Entry 3CMA (X-ray diffraction, 2.80 A resolution); this record covers chains B and 0 of the 33 polymer chains in the assembly.

== Chain B ==
Protein: 50S ribosomal protein L3P
Organism: Haloarcula marismortui
UniProt: P20279 (RL3_HALMA); residues 0-337 here correspond to UniProt positions 1-338 (UniProt number = residue number + 1)
Sequence (338 residues; numbered 0 to 337; the number before each row is that of its first residue; numbering starts at 0):
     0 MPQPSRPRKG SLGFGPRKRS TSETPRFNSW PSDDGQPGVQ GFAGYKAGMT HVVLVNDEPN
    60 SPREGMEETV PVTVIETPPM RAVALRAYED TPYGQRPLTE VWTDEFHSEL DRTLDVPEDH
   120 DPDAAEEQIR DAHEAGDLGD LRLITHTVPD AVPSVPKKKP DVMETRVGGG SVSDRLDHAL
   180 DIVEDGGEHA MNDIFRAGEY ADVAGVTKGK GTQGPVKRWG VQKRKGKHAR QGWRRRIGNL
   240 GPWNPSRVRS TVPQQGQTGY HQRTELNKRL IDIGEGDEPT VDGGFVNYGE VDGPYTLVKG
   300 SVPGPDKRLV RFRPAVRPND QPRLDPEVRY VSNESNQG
Not modelled in the structure: 0
Ion coordination: Na+ near Gln230 (its only coordinating residue here)

== Chain 0 ==
Molecule: 23S ribosomal RNA
Organism: Haloarcula marismortui
Sequence (2923 nucleotides; row label = number of the first residue in the row):
     1 GUUGGCUACU AUGCCAGCUG GUGGAUUGCU CGGCUCAGGC GCUGAUGAAG GACGUGCCAA
    61 GCUGCGAUAA GCUGUGGGGA GCCGCACGGA GGCGAAGAAC CACAGAUUUC CGAAUGAGAA
   121 UCUCUCUAAC AAUUGCUUCG CGCAAUGAGG AACCCCGAGA ACUGAAACAU CUCAGUAUCG
   181 GGAGGAACAG AAAACGCAAC GUGAUGUCGU UAGUAACCGC GAGUGAACGC GAUACAGCCC
   241 AAACCGAAGC CCUCACGGGC AAUGUGGUGU CAGGGCUACC UCUCAUCAGC CGACCGUCUU
   301 CACGAAGUCU CUUGGAAUAG AGCGUGAUAC AGGGUGACAA CCCCGUACUG AAGACCAGUA
   361 CGCUGUGCGG UAGUGCCAGA GUAGCGGGGG UUGGAUAUCC CUCGCGAAUA ACGCAGGCAU
   421 CGACUGCGAA GGCUAAACAC AACCUGAGAC CGAUAGUGAA CAAGUAGUGU GAACGAACGC
   481 UGCAAAGUAC CCUCAGAAGG GAGGCGAAAU AGAGCAUGAA AUCAGUUGGC GAUCGAGCGA
   541 CAGGGCAUAC AAGGUCCCUU GACGAAUGAC CGAGACGCGA GUCUCCAGUA AGACUCACGG
   601 GAAGCCGAUG UUCUGUCGUA CGUUUUGAAA AACGAGCCAG GGAGUGUGUC UGUAUGGCAA
   661 GUCUAACCGG AGUAUCCGGG GAGGCACAGG GAAACCGACA UGGCCGCAGG GCUUUGCCCG
   721 AGGGCCGCCG UCUUCAAGGG CGGGGAGCCA UGUGGACACG ACCCGAAUCC GGACGAUCUA
   781 CGCAUGGACA AGAUGAAGCG UGCCGAAAGG CACGUGGAAG UCUGUUAGAG UUGGUGUCCU
   841 ACAAUACCCU CUCGUGAUCU AUGUGUAGGG GUGAAAGGCC CAUCGAGUCC GGCAACAGCU
   901 GGUUCCAAUC GAAACAUGUC GAAGCAUGAC CUCCGCCGAG GUAGUCUGUG AGGUAGAGCG
   961 ACCGAUUGGU GUGUCCGCCU CCGAGAGGAG UCGGCACACC UGUCAAACUC CAAACUUACA
  1021 GACGCUGUUU GACGCGGGGA UUCCGGUGCG CGGGGUAAGC CUGUGUACCA GGAGGGGAAC
  1081 AACCCAGAGA UAGGUUAAGG UCCCCAAGUG UGGAUUAAGU GUAAUCCUCU GAAGGUGGUC
  1141 UCGAGCCCUA GACAGCCGGG AGGUGAGCUU AGAAGCAGCU ACCCUCUAAG AAAAGCGUAA
  1201 CAGCUUACCG GCCGAGGUUU GAGGCGCCCA AAAUGAUCGG GACUCAAAUC CACCACCGAG
  1261 ACCUGUCCGU ACCACUCAUA CUGGUAAUCG AGUAGAUUGG CGCUCUAAUU GGAUGGAAGC
  1321 AGGGGCGAGA GCUCCUGUGG ACCGAUUAGU GACGAAAAUC CUGGCCAUAG UAGCAGCGAU
  1381 AGUCGGGUGA GAACCCCGAC GGCCUAAUGG AUAAGGGUUC CUCAGCACUG CUGAUCAGCU
  1441 GAGGGUUAGC CGGUCCUAAG UCUCACCGCA ACUCGACUGA GACGAAAUGG GAAACAGGUU
  1501 AAUAUUCCUG UGCCAUCAUG CAGUGAAAGU UGACGCCCUG GGGUCGAUCA CGCCGGGCAU
  1561 UCGCCCGGUC GAACCGUCCA ACUCCGUGGA AGCCGUAAUG GCAGGAAGCG GACGAACGGC
  1621 GGCAUAGGGA AACGUGAUUC AACCUGGGGC CCAUGAAAAG ACGAGCAUGA UGUCCGUACC
  1681 GAGAACCGAC ACAGGUGUCC AUGGCGGCGA AAGCCAAGGC CUGUCGGGAG CAACCAACGU
  1741 UAGGGAAUUC GGCAAGUUAG UCCCGUACCU UCGGAAGAAG GGAUGCCUGC UCCGGAACGG
  1801 AGCAGGUCGC AGUGACUCGG AAGCUCGGAC UGUCUAGUAA CAACAUAGGU GACCGCAAAU
  1861 CCGCAAGGAC UCGUACGGUC ACUGAAUCCU GCCCAGUGCA GGUAUCUGAA CACCUCGUAC
  1921 AAGAGGACGA AGGACCUGUC AACGGCGGGG GUAACUAUGA CCCUCUUAAG GUAGCGUAGU
  1981 ACCUUGCCGC AUCAGUAGCG GCUUGCAUGA AUGGAUUAAC CAGAGCUUCA CUGUCCCAAC
  2041 GUUGGGCCCG GUGAACUGUA CAUUCCAGUG CGGAGUCUGG AGACACCCAG GGGGAAGCGA
  2101 AGACCCUAUG GAGCUUUACU GCAGGCUGUC GCUGAGACGU GGUCGCCGAU GUGCAGCAUA
  2161 GGUAGGAGUC GUUACAGAGG UACCCGCGCU AGCGGGCCAC CCAGACAACA GUGAAAUACU
  2221 ACCCGUCGGU GACUGCGACU CUCACUCCGG GAGGAGGACA CCGAUAGCCG GGCAGUUUGA
  2281 CUGGGGCGGU ACGCGCUCGA AAAGAUAUCG AGCGCGCCCU AUGGUCAUCU CAGCCGGGAC
  2341 AGAGACCCGG CGAAGAGUGC AAGAGCAAAA GAUGACUUGA CAGUGUUCUU CCCAACGAGG
  2401 AACGCUGACG CGAAAGCGUG GUCUAGCGAA CCAAUUAGCC UGCUUGAUGC GGGCAAUUGA
  2461 UGACAGAAAA GCUACCCUAG GGAUAACAGA GUCGUCACUC GCAAGAGCAC AUAUCGACCG
  2521 AGUGGCUUGC UACCUCGAUG UCGGUUCCCU CCAUCCUGCC CGUGCAGAAG CGGGCAAGGG
  2581 UGAGGUUGUU CGCCUAUUAA AGGAGGUCGU GAGCUGGGUU UAGACCGUCG UGAGACAGGU
  2641 CGGCUGCUAU CUACUGGGUG UGUAAUGGUG UCUGACAAGA ACGACCGUAU AGUACGAGAG
  2701 GAACUACGGU UGGUGGCCAC UGGUGUACCG GUUGUUCGAG AGAGCACGUG CCGGGUAGCC
  2761 ACGCCACACG GGGUAAGAGC UGAACGCAUC UAAGCUCGAA ACCCACUUGG AAAAGAGACA
  2821 CCGCCGAGGU CCCGCGUACA AGACGCGGUC GAUAGACUCG GGGUGUGCGC GUCGAGGUAA
  2881 CGAGACGUUA AGCCCACGAG CACUAACAGA CCAAAGCCAU CAU
Not modelled in the structure: 1-9, 126-127, 715, 971-998, 1560, 1952-1963, 2137-2236, 2339-2343, 2665-2666, 2915-2923
Modified positions: 1MA (6-hydro-1-methyladenosine-5'-monophosphate) at position 628, OMU (o2'-methyluridine 5'-monophosphate) at position 2587, OMG (o2'-methylguanosine-5'-monophosphate) at position 2588, UR3 (3-methyluridine-5'-monophoshate) at position 2619, PSU (pseudouridine-5'-monophosphate) at position 2621
Ion coordination: Mg2+ site 1 near G28 (its only coordinating residue here); Na+ site 1 near C40 (its only coordinating residue here); Na+ site 2: G56, A59, G61; Sr2+ site 1 near C85 (its only coordinating residue here); Na+ site 3 near U108 (its only coordinating residue here); Na+ site 4 near C141 (its only coordinating residue here); Na+ site 5 near U146 (its only coordinating residue here); Mg2+ site 2: C162, U2276; Mg2+ site 3: A165, A167, C168; Na+ site 6: A165, A166; Mg2+ site 4 near A166 (its only coordinating residue here); Na+ site 7: C168, G2110; 37 more Na+ sites not listed; 16 more Mg2+ sites not listed; 23 more Sr2+ sites not listed
Small-molecule neighbours: 6-aminohexanoic acid / phenylalanine: G2102, A2103, C2104, A2486, G2540, U2620, PSU_2621
What the authors report for this chain:
  - binding site for the 3-nt RNA strand: C2104, G2284, G2285, A2486, A2637
  - binding site for the 3-nt RNA strand: U2541, OMG_2588, U2589, U2590, G2618, U2620
  - conformationally variable residues (loop rearrangement): G2618 to U2620, A2637
  - binding site for phenylalanine: A2486
  - contacts within the chain: U2541-G2618

== Interface between chain B and chain 0 ==
Residue-residue contacts (337; chain B residue first):
  Pro1(B) with C2591(0), phosphate contact
  Gln2(B) with U2545(0), hydrogen bond to the phosphate; U2546(0), base contact
  Pro3(B) with G2582(0), phosphate contact; A2583(0), phosphate contact
  Ser4(B) with U2581(0), phosphate contact; G2582(0), hydrogen bond to the phosphate
  Arg5(B) with C2547(0), salt bridge to the phosphate; C2548(0), salt bridge to the phosphate; U2581(0), hydrogen bond to the phosphate
  Pro6(B) with G2580(0), phosphate contact; U2581(0), phosphate contact; A2680(0), base contact; G2713(0), sugar contact
  Arg7(B) with C2548(0), hydrogen bond to the phosphate; C2549(0), salt bridge to the phosphate; U2714(0), phosphate contact
  Lys8(B) with C2547(0), phosphate contact; C2548(0), hydrogen bond to the phosphate
  Gly9(B) with A2681(0), base contact; U2714(0), hydrogen bond to the phosphate; G2715(0), phosphate contact
  Ser10(B) with A2681(0), hydrogen bond to the base; U2714(0), hydrogen bond to the phosphate; G2715(0), hydrogen bond to the phosphate
  Leu11(B) with A2678(0), hydrogen bond to the sugar; G2679(0), sugar contact
  Gly12(B) with A2678(0), base contact; G2679(0), sugar contact; U2807(0), base contact; U2808(0), sugar contact
  Phe13(B) with U2714(0), sugar contact; G2715(0), sugar contact; U2807(0), sugar contact; U2808(0), sugar contact
  Gly14(B) with U2808(0), hydrogen bond to the sugar; G2809(0), sugar contact
  Pro15(B) with G2656(0), phosphate contact; G2809(0), sugar contact
  Arg16(B) with G2656(0), hydrogen bond to the phosphate; G2715(0), salt bridge to the phosphate
  Lys17(B) with G2656(0), phosphate contact; G2657(0), phosphate contact; G2809(0), phosphate contact; G2810(0), salt bridge to the phosphate
  Arg18(B) with G2657(0), hydrogen bond to the phosphate; G2658(0), salt bridge to the phosphate; C2839(0), hydrogen bond to the phosphate; G2842(0), hydrogen bond to the base; A2843(0), hydrogen bond to the base
  Thr20(B) with G2810(0), hydrogen bond to the phosphate
  Glu22(B) with U2837(0), base contact
  Arg25(B) with U2671(0), salt bridge to the phosphate; C2672(0), salt bridge to the phosphate
  Asn27(B) with U2807(0), hydrogen bond to the phosphate; U2808(0), hydrogen bond to the phosphate
  Ser28(B) with C2806(0), hydrogen bond to the phosphate; U2807(0), phosphate contact
  Lys45(B) with C2717(0), hydrogen bond to the phosphate; C2718(0), salt bridge to the phosphate
  Met48(B) with C2717(0), sugar contact; C2718(0), sugar contact; A2719(0), sugar contact
  Thr49(B) with A2719(0), hydrogen bond to the sugar
  His50(B) with A2719(0), hydrogen bond to the sugar
  Glu57(B) with G2708(0), phosphate contact
  Asn59(B) with C2707(0), phosphate contact; G2708(0), sugar contact
  Pro70(B) with A2719(0), base contact; C2764(0), sugar contact
  Arg85(B) with G2670(0), base contact; U2671(0), hydrogen bond to the sugar; C2672(0), sugar contact; C2819(0), hydrogen bond to the base
  Tyr87(B) with C2672(0), hydrogen bond to the sugar; U2673(0), sugar contact
  Tyr92(B) with G2674(0), sugar contact; G2815(0), hydrogen bond to the base
  Gly93(B) with G2674(0), phosphate contact
  Gln94(B) with U2673(0), hydrogen bond to the sugar; G2674(0), hydrogen bond to the phosphate
  Arg95(B) with G2817(0), hydrogen bond to the sugar; A2818(0), sugar contact
  Pro96(B) with C2672(0), sugar contact; A2818(0), hydrogen bond to the sugar; C2819(0), sugar contact
  Leu97(B) with C2819(0), phosphate contact
  Thr98(B) with C2819(0), sugar contact; A2820(0), phosphate contact
  Glu99(B) with C2819(0), hydrogen bond to the sugar; A2820(0), sugar contact
  Trp101(B) with A2820(0), sugar contact
  Arg111(B) with G2847(0), salt bridge to the phosphate; G2848(0), salt bridge to the phosphate
  Thr112(B) with U2669(0), hydrogen bond to the sugar; G2670(0), sugar contact
  Leu113(B) with U2669(0), sugar contact; G2670(0), sugar contact
  Asp114(B) with G2668(0), hydrogen bond to the base; U2669(0), sugar contact; C2821(0), hydrogen bond to the sugar; C2822(0), sugar contact; A2827(0), sugar contact; G2828(0), phosphate contact
  Val115(B) with C2821(0), hydrogen bond to the sugar; C2822(0), sugar contact
  Pro116(B) with C2821(0), sugar contact
  Glu117(B) with C2821(0), phosphate contact; C2822(0), hydrogen bond to the phosphate; G2823(0), phosphate contact
  Asp118(B) with C2822(0), hydrogen bond to the phosphate
  His119(B) with A2820(0), phosphate contact; C2821(0), salt bridge to the phosphate
  Arg141(B) with C2672(0), hydrogen bond to the phosphate; U2673(0), salt bridge to the phosphate
  Ile143(B) with U2671(0), sugar contact
  Val154(B) with U2837(0), base contact
  Pro155(B) with C2846(0), sugar contact; G2847(0), sugar contact; U2853(0), phosphate contact
  Lys156(B) with U2837(0), base contact; C2846(0), phosphate contact; G2847(0), phosphate contact
  Lys157(B) with G2847(0), hydrogen bond to the phosphate; G2848(0), salt bridge to the phosphate; G2851(0), hydrogen bond to the phosphate; A2852(0), salt bridge to the phosphate
  Lys158(B) with C2846(0), phosphate contact; G2847(0), hydrogen bond to the phosphate
  Val161(B) with G2670(0), sugar contact; U2671(0), phosphate contact
  Met162(B) with U2671(0), phosphate contact; C2672(0), phosphate contact
  Glu163(B) with U2671(0), hydrogen bond to the sugar; C2672(0), hydrogen bond to the phosphate
  Thr206(B) with G2716(0), sugar contact; C2717(0), phosphate contact
  Lys207(B) with C2717(0), hydrogen bond to the phosphate; C2718(0), salt bridge to the phosphate; C2759(0), salt bridge to the phosphate; A2838(0), phosphate contact
  Gly208(B) with A2838(0), hydrogen bond to the phosphate; C2839(0), phosphate contact
  Lys209(B) with C2760(0), salt bridge to the phosphate; C2839(0), hydrogen bond to the phosphate
  Gly210(B) with C2839(0), hydrogen bond to the phosphate; A2840(0), phosphate contact
  Thr211(B) with A1732(0), hydrogen bond to the sugar; A1733(0), hydrogen bond to the sugar; A2840(0), hydrogen bond to the phosphate
  Gln212(B) with A1732(0), hydrogen bond to the sugar; A1733(0), sugar contact
  Gly213(B) with A1733(0), hydrogen bond to the phosphate; C1734(0), phosphate contact
  Val215(B) with A2039(0), phosphate contact
  Lys216(B) with C2760(0), salt bridge to the phosphate
  Arg217(B) with U2655(0), hydrogen bond to the sugar; G2656(0), hydrogen bond to the phosphate
  Val220(B) with C2547(0), phosphate contact
  Gln221(B) with A2038(0), phosphate contact; U2546(0), sugar contact; C2547(0), hydrogen bond to the phosphate
  Lys222(B) with A2038(0), hydrogen bond to the phosphate; A2039(0), phosphate contact
  Arg223(B) with G2613(0), hydrogen bond to the sugar; C2614(0), hydrogen bond to the sugar
  Lys224(B) with C2035(0), phosphate contact; C2036(0), salt bridge to the phosphate; C2037(0), hydrogen bond to the phosphate; A2038(0), salt bridge to the phosphate
  Gly225(B) with U2034(0), hydrogen bond to the phosphate; C2035(0), hydrogen bond to the phosphate
  Lys226(B) with U835(0), phosphate contact; C1750(0), base contact; G1751(0), hydrogen bond to the base; C1753(0), sugar contact; U2615(0), phosphate contact; G2616(0), salt bridge to the phosphate
  His227(B) with G2544(0), base contact; C2614(0), hydrogen bond to the sugar; U2615(0), sugar contact
  Arg229(B) with G834(0), phosphate contact; U835(0), salt bridge to the phosphate; G836(0), phosphate contact; C1753(0), hydrogen bond to the base; A1754(0), hydrogen bond to the sugar
  Gln230(B) with U835(0), hydrogen bond to the phosphate; G836(0), sugar contact; U837(0), phosphate contact; C2614(0), phosphate contact; U2615(0), phosphate contact
  Gly231(B) with C1735(0), sugar contact; A1736(0), phosphate contact
  Trp232(B) with C1735(0), phosphate contact; G2092(0), hydrogen bond to the phosphate; G2613(0), sugar contact; C2614(0), sugar contact
  Arg233(B) with C1735(0), hydrogen bond to the phosphate; A1736(0), salt bridge to the phosphate
  Arg234(B) with C1734(0), salt bridge to the phosphate; C1735(0), hydrogen bond to the phosphate; A2039(0), salt bridge to the phosphate
  Arg235(B) with C1734(0), hydrogen bond to the sugar; C1735(0), sugar contact; G2091(0), phosphate contact; G2092(0), salt bridge to the phosphate
  Ile236(B) with U2546(0), sugar contact
  Gly237(B) with U2546(0), hydrogen bond to the sugar; G2613(0), base contact
  Asn238(B) with G2093(0), phosphate contact; U2546(0), base contact; C2547(0), hydrogen bond to the base; G2609(0), base contact; U2610(0), base contact
  Leu239(B) with G2091(0), base contact; G2092(0), phosphate contact; G2093(0), hydrogen bond to the phosphate
  Gly240(B) with G2093(0), sugar contact; G2609(0), base contact
  Pro241(B) with G2093(0), hydrogen bond to the sugar; C2548(0), base contact; G2606(0), base contact; G2609(0), sugar contact
  Trp242(B) with G2093(0), hydrogen bond to the sugar; G2094(0), sugar contact; A2096(0), sugar contact; U2539(0), base contact; U2607(0), stacking on the base; G2609(0), hydrogen bond to the sugar; U2610(0), phosphate contact
  Asn243(B) with G2073(0), base contact; G2606(0), hydrogen bond to the sugar; U2607(0), hydrogen bond to the phosphate
  Pro244(B) with U1234(0), base contact; C2066(0), phosphate contact; G2093(0), sugar contact
  Ser245(B) with G2093(0), hydrogen bond to the base; G2094(0), hydrogen bond to the sugar
  Arg246(B) with U1234(0), hydrogen bond to the base; C2065(0), hydrogen bond to the phosphate; C2066(0), salt bridge to the phosphate; G2093(0), base contact; A2653(0), sugar contact
  Val247(B) with G2093(0), base contact; A2653(0), hydrogen bond to the sugar; C2654(0), sugar contact
  Arg248(B) with U1234(0), hydrogen bond to the sugar; C2548(0), sugar contact; C2549(0), hydrogen bond to the sugar; C2654(0), sugar contact
  Ser249(B) with C2654(0), phosphate contact; U2655(0), phosphate contact
  Thr250(B) with C2548(0), hydrogen bond to the sugar; C2549(0), sugar contact
  Val251(B) with C2548(0), sugar contact
  Pro252(B) with C2547(0), phosphate contact; C2548(0), sugar contact
  Gln253(B) with G2090(0), hydrogen bond to the base; G2091(0), hydrogen bond to the base; C2654(0), hydrogen bond to the sugar; U2655(0), hydrogen bond to the sugar
  Gln254(B) with A1733(0), sugar contact; A2089(0), base contact; G2090(0), hydrogen bond to the sugar; U2655(0), hydrogen bond to the sugar
  Gly255(B) with G2656(0), sugar contact
  Gln256(B) with G2656(0), hydrogen bond to the sugar; G2657(0), sugar contact; C2839(0), hydrogen bond to the phosphate
  Tyr259(B) with A2838(0), sugar contact; C2844(0), sugar contact
  Gln261(B) with U2808(0), hydrogen bond to the phosphate; G2809(0), phosphate contact
  Arg262(B) with G2715(0), hydrogen bond to the phosphate; G2716(0), salt bridge to the phosphate; U2808(0), phosphate contact
  Thr263(B) with U2807(0), hydrogen bond to the phosphate; U2808(0), hydrogen bond to the phosphate
  Glu264(B) with G2715(0), hydrogen bond to the base; G2716(0), hydrogen bond to the sugar; C2765(0), base contact
  Leu265(B) with A2766(0), hydrogen bond to the sugar
  Asn266(B) with A2766(0), sugar contact; C2767(0), hydrogen bond to the phosphate
  Lys267(B) with C2765(0), hydrogen bond to the sugar; A2766(0), sugar contact
  Asp281(B) with G2861(0), hydrogen bond to the sugar
  Gly282(B) with G2860(0), hydrogen bond to the base; G2861(0), hydrogen bond to the sugar; G2898(0), sugar contact
  Phe284(B) with C2897(0), sugar contact; G2898(0), sugar contact
  Val285(B) with A2757(0), phosphate contact; G2758(0), phosphate contact; C2897(0), sugar contact
  Asn286(B) with C2897(0), hydrogen bond to the sugar; G2898(0), phosphate contact
  Tyr287(B) with G2898(0), sugar contact
  Gly288(B) with G2898(0), phosphate contact; A2899(0), phosphate contact
  Glu289(B) with G2898(0), sugar contact; A2899(0), sugar contact
  Lys298(B) with C2765(0), sugar contact; A2766(0), salt bridge to the phosphate
  Gly299(B) with C2765(0), sugar contact
  Ser300(B) with G2716(0), hydrogen bond to the base; C2717(0), sugar contact; C2765(0), hydrogen bond to the base
  Val301(B) with C2717(0), sugar contact
  Pro302(B) with G2716(0), sugar contact; C2717(0), sugar contact
  Gly303(B) with C2717(0), hydrogen bond to the phosphate
  Pro304(B) with U2837(0), phosphate contact; A2838(0), phosphate contact
  Asp305(B) with U2837(0), sugar contact
  Lys306(B) with U2837(0), hydrogen bond to the base
  Arg307(B) with U2837(0), hydrogen bond to the base; A2838(0), salt bridge to the phosphate
  Arg312(B) with U2807(0), salt bridge to the phosphate
  Arg316(B) with C2682(0), salt bridge to the phosphate; C2767(0), hydrogen bond to the phosphate; A2768(0), hydrogen bond to the phosphate; C2806(0), sugar contact
  Asn318(B) with C2767(0), hydrogen bond to the phosphate; A2768(0), hydrogen bond to the phosphate
  Ser334(B) with G2861(0), hydrogen bond to the sugar; G2862(0), phosphate contact
  Asn335(B) with A2719(0), sugar contact; A2757(0), phosphate contact
  Gln336(B) with A2757(0), phosphate contact; G2860(0), base contact; G2861(0), hydrogen bond to the base; G2862(0), sugar contact; C2897(0), hydrogen bond to the base
  Gly337(B) with U2756(0), hydrogen bond to the phosphate; A2757(0), phosphate contact; G2862(0), phosphate contact
Other interface residues (no listed pair), chain B (147 interface residues in all): Ser19, Ser153, Thr257, His260, Gly283, Val315, Glu333
Other interface residues (no listed pair), chain 0 (126 interface residues in all): A2095, G2712, C2720, G2845, G2863

== In short ==
The interface between chain B and chain 0 involves 147 residues on one side and 126 on the other, with 121
hydrogen bonds, 33 salt bridges and 1 aromatic stacking contact. Polar contacts include Ser10(B)-A2681(0),
Arg18(B)-G2842(0) and Arg18(B)-A2843(0). The paper reports a binding site for the 3-nt RNA strand at C2104(0),
G2284(0) and G2285(0) among others; a binding site for phenylalanine at A2486(0).
Here chain B is 50S ribosomal protein L3P and chain 0 is 23S ribosomal RNA, both from Haloarcula marismortui.
Entry 3CMA (The structure of CCA and CCA-Phe-Cap-Bio bound to the large ribosomal subunit of Haloarcula
marismortui) was determined by X-ray diffraction (same publication as 3CME).
